7S7C - chains A and D of the 7 polymer chains in the assembly; structure by electron microscopy, 3.62 A resolution.

[Chain A]
Name: Exosome RNA helicase MTR4
Organism: Homo sapiens
Notes: EC 3.6.4.13
UniProt: P42285 (MTREX_HUMAN); residue numbers follow UniProt; this construct covers 1-1042
Sequence (1045 residues; numbered -2 to 1042; the number before each row is that of its first residue; numbers below 1 keep their minus sign (Ser-2 is residue -2)):
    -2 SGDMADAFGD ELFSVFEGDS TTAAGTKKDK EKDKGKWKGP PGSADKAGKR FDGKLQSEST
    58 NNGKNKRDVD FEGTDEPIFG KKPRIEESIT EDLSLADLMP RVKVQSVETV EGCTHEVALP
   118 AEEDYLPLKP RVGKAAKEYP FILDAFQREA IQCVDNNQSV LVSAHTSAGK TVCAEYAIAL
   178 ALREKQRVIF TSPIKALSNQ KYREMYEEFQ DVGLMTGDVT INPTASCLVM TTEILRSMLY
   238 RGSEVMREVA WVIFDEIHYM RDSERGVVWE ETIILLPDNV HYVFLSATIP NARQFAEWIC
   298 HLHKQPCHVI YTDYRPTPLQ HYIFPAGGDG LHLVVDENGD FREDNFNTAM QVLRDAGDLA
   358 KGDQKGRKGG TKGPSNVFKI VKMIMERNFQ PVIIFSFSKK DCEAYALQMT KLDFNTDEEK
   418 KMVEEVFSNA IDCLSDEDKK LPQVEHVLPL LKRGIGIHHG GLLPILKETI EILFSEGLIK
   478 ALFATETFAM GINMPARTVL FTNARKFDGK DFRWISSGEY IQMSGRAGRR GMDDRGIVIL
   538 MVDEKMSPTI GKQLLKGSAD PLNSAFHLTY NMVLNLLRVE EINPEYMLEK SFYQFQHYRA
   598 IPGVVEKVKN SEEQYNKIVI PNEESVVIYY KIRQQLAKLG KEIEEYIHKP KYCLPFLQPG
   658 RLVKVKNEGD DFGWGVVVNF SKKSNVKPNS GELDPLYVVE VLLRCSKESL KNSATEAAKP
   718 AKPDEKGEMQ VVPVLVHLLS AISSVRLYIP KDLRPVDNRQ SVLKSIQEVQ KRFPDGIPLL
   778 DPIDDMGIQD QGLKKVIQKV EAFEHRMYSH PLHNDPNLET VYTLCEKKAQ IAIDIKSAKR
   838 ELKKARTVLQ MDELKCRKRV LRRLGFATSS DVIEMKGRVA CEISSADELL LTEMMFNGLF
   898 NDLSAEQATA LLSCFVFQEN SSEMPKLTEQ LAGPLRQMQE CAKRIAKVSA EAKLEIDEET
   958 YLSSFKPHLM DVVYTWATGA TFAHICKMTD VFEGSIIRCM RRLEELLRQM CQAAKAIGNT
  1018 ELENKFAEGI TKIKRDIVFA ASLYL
Disordered / not traced: -2 to 95, 357-369, 682-691
Sequence notes: expression tag (-2 to 0)
What the authors report for this chain:
  - binding site for the 28-nt RNA strand (chain D): Phe504
  - mutagenesis - E253Q: abolished catalytic activity (citing earlier work)

[Chain D]
Molecule: 28-nt RNA strand
Sequence (28 nucleotides; numbered 1 to 30; 2 numbers in that range are skipped by the numbering (no residue carries them; nothing is unmodelled there); the number before each row is that of its first residue):
     1 GGCGCGCGCC AAAAAUUUU
    22 UAAAAAAAA
Disordered / not traced: 22

[Chain A / chain D interface]
Pairs across the interface (40; chain A residue first):
  Ile191(A) - A28(D)  phosphate contact
  Ile191(A) - A29(D)  phosphate contact
  Lys192(A) - A29(D)  hydrogen bond to the phosphate
  Gly214(A) - A30(D)  hydrogen bond to the phosphate
  Thr228(A) - A30(D)  hydrogen bond to the phosphate
  Glu230(A) - A30(D)  sugar contact
  Ile231(A) - A30(D)  sugar contact
  Arg233(A) - A30(D)  base contact
  Ser234(A) - A30(D)  sugar contact
  Tyr256(A) - A27(D)  sugar contact
  Glu261(A) - A29(D)  hydrogen bond to the base
  Arg262(A) - A28(D)  hydrogen bond to the sugar
  Arg262(A) - A29(D)  base contact
  Phe394(A) - A26(D)  sugar contact
  Ser395(A) - A25(D)  hydrogen bond to the phosphate
  Ser395(A) - A26(D)  hydrogen bond to the phosphate
  Lys396(A) - A26(D)  salt bridge to the phosphate
  Lys396(A) - A27(D)  salt bridge to the phosphate
  His456(A) - A27(D)  phosphate contact
  Gly457(A) - A27(D)  hydrogen bond to the phosphate
  Thr482(A) - A26(D)  phosphate contact
  Thr482(A) - A27(D)  hydrogen bond to the phosphate
  Glu483(A) - A26(D)  sugar contact
  Thr484(A) - A27(D)  hydrogen bond to the phosphate
  Thr484(A) - A28(D)  hydrogen bond to the phosphate
  Phe504(A) - A25(D)  stacking on the base
  Phe504(A) - A26(D)  base contact
  Asp505(A) - A26(D)  base contact
  Gly506(A) - A26(D)  hydrogen bond to the base
  Phe509(A) - A25(D)  base contact
  Ser881(A) - A30(D)  hydrogen bond to the base
  Ser882(A) - A30(D)  base contact
  Gln915(A) - A28(D)  base contact
  Gln915(A) - A29(D)  base contact
  Asn917(A) - A24(D)  base contact
  Asn917(A) - A25(D)  hydrogen bond to the base
  Arg995(A) - A28(D)  salt bridge to the phosphate
  Glu1002(A) - A29(D)  hydrogen bond to the sugar
  Glu1002(A) - A30(D)  phosphate contact
  Gln1006(A) - A30(D)  hydrogen bond to the phosphate
Other interface residues (no listed pair), chain A (34 interface residues in all): Pro190, Thr213, Val265, Arg999

[Overview]
34 residues of chain A and 7 residues of chain D are in contact; the contacts include 16 hydrogen bonds, 3
salt bridges and 1 aromatic stacking contact. Among the polar pairs are Glu261(A)-A29(D), Gly506(A)-A26(D) and
Ser881(A)-A30(D). The paper reports a binding site for the 28-nt RNA strand (chain D) at Phe504(A); E253Q of
chain A abolishes catalytic activity.
Here chain A is Exosome RNA helicase MTR4 (Homo sapiens) and chain D is a 28-nt RNA strand. Entry 7S7C (Human
Nuclear Exosome Targeting (NEXT) complex bound to RNA (substrate 2)) was determined by electron microscopy,
deposited together with 7S7B.
